6MPI - chains A and I of the 23 polymer chains in the assembly; structure by X-ray diffraction, 3.33 A resolution.

Chain A:
Molecule: 16S rRNA
Organism: Thermus thermophilus HB8
Sequence (1507 nucleotides; numbered 5 to 1544 plus 13 insertion-coded residues; 46 numbers in that range are skipped by the numbering (no residue carries them; nothing is unmodelled there); the number before each row is that of its first residue; a row labelled like 190A-190L holds insertion residues (190A, then the next letters in order)):
     5 UGGAGAGUUU GAUCCUGGCU CAGGGUGAAC GCUGGCGGCG UGCCUAAGAC AUGCAAGUCG
    65 UGCGGG
    73 CCGCGGGGUU UU
    88 ACUCCG
    95 UGGUC
   101 AGCGGCGGAC GGGUGAGUAA CGCGUGGGU
  129A G
   130 ACCUACCCGG AAGAGGGGGA CAACCCGGGG AAACUCGGGC UAAUCCCCCA UGUGGACCCG
   190 C
190A-190L CCCUUGGGGUGU
   191 GUCCAAAGGG CUUU
   216 GCCCGCUUCC GGAUGGGCCC GCGUCCCAUC AGCUAGUUGG UGGGGUAAUG GCCCACCAAG
   276 GCGACGACGG GUAGCCGGUC UGAGAGGAUG GCCGGCCACA GGGGCACUGA GACACGGGCC
   336 CCACUCCUAC GGGAGGCAGC AGUUAGGAAU CUUCCGCAAU GGGCGCAAGC CUGACGGAGC
   396 GACGCCGCUU GGAGGAAGAA GCCCUUCGGG GUGUAAACUC CUGAA
   442 CCCGGGACGA AACCCCCGAC GA
   474 GGGGACUGAC GGUACCGGG
   494 GUAAUAGCGC CGGCCAACUC CGUGCCAGCA GCCGCGGUAA UACGGAGGGC GCGAGCGUUA
   554 CCCGGAUUCA CUGGGCGUAA AGGGCGUGUA GGCGGCCUGG GGCGUCCCAU GUGAAAGACC
   614 ACGGCUCAAC CGUGGGGGAG CGUGGGAUAC GCUCAGGCUA GACGGUGGGA GAGGGUGGUG
   674 GAAUUCCCGG AGUAGCGGUG AAAUGCGCAG AUACCGGGAG GAACGCCGAU GGCGAAGGCA
   734 GCCACCUGGU CCACCCGUGA CGCUGAGGCG CGAAAGCGUG GGGAGCAAAC CGGAUUAGAU
   794 ACCCGGGUAG UCCACGCCCU AAACGAUGCG CGCUAGGUCU CUGGGUCU
   848 CCUGGGGGCC GAAGCUAACG CGUUAAGCGC GCCGCCUGGG GAGUACGGCC GCAAGGCUGA
   908 AACUCAAAGG AAUUGACGGG GGCCCGCACA AGCGGUGGAG CAUGUGGUUU AAUUCGAAGC
   968 AACGCGAAGA ACCUUACCAG GCCUUGACAU GCUAGGAACC CGGGUGAAAG CCUGGGGUGC
  1028 CCCGGGGAGC CCUAGCACAG GUGCUGCAUG GCCGUCGUCA GCUCGUGCCG UGAGGUGUUG
  1088 GGUUAAGUCC CGCAACGAGC GCAACCCCCG CCGUUAGUUG CCAGCGGUUC GGCCGGGCAC
  1148 UCUAACGGGA CUGCCCGCGA AA
  1171 GCGGGAGGAA GGAGGGGACG ACGUCUGGUC AGCAUGGCCC UUACGGCCUG GGCGACACAC
  1231 GUGCUACAAU GCCCACUACA AAGCGAUGCC ACCCGGCAAC GGGGAGCUAA UCGCAAAAAG
  1291 GUGGGCCCAG UUCGGAUUGG GGUCUGCAAC CCGACCCCAU GAAGCCGGAA UCGCUAGUAA
  1351 UCGCGGAUCA GCAUGCCGCG GUGAAUACGU UCCCGGGCCU UGUACACACC GCCCGUCACG
  1411 CCAUGGGAGC GGGCUCUACC CGAAGUCGCC GGG
  1446 AGCCUACGGG
  1459 CAGGCGCCGA GGGUAGGGCC CGUGACUGGG GCGAAGUCGU AACAAGGUAG CUGUACCGGA
  1519 AGGUGCGGCU GGAUCA
  1539 CUUUCU
Differences from the reference sequence: insertion (1540-1544)
Ion coordination: Mg2+ site 1 near G21 (its only coordinating residue here); Mg2+ site 2 near C48 (its only coordinating residue here); Mg2+ site 3 near A53 (its only coordinating residue here); Mg2+ site 4: G61, U62, G105; Mg2+ site 5: G69, G70, U98; Mg2+ site 6: A116, G117, G289; Mg2+ site 7: C121, G124, U125, G236; Mg2+ site 8: C174, C175; Mg2+ site 9 near A195 (its only coordinating residue here); Mg2+ site 10: G299, G558, U560; Mg2+ site 11 near A315 (its only coordinating residue here); Mg2+ site 12 near G326 (its only coordinating residue here); 47 more Mg2+ sites not listed
Residues lining bound ligands: paromomycin (PAR): G1405, U1406, C1407, A1408, C1409, C1490, G1491, A1492, A1493, G1494, U1495, C1496

Chain I:
Protein: 30S ribosomal protein S9
Organism: Thermus thermophilus HB8
UniProt: P80374 (RS9_THET8); residues 1-128 here = UniProt positions 1-128
Amino-acid sequence (128 residues; numbered 1 to 128; the number before each row is that of its first residue):
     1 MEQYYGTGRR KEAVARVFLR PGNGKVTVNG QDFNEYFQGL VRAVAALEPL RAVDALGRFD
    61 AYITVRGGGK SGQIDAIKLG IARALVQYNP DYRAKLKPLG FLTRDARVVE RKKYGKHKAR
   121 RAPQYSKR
Disordered / not traced: 1
Differences from the reference sequence: conflict Arg58 (His in P80374)

Chain A / chain I interface:
Pairs across the interface (120; chain A residue first):
  G942(A) - Gln124(I)  hydrogen bond to the base
  U943(A) - Gln124(I)  sugar contact
  G966(A) - Lys127(I)  hydrogen bond to the sugar
  C967(A) - Arg128(I)  hydrogen bond to the phosphate
  A968(A) - Arg128(I)  salt bridge to the phosphate
  C970(A) - Ser126(I)  hydrogen bond to the base
  C1116(A) - Val108(I)  sugar contact
  G1117(A) - Arg104(I)  hydrogen bond to the phosphate
  G1117(A) - Ala106(I)  sugar contact
  C1118(A) - Arg9(I)  salt bridge to the phosphate
  C1118(A) - Arg83(I)  hydrogen bond to the phosphate
  C1118(A) - Arg104(I)  salt bridge to the phosphate
  C1119(A) - Arg9(I)  salt bridge to the phosphate
  C1119(A) - Arg83(I)  salt bridge to the phosphate
  G1127(A) - Arg16(I)  sugar contact
  G1127(A) - Arg66(I)  sugar contact
  C1128(A) - Arg16(I)  sugar contact
  C1128(A) - Tyr62(I)  hydrogen bond to the phosphate
  C1128(A) - Arg66(I)  salt bridge to the phosphate
  C1129(A) - Tyr62(I)  hydrogen bond to the phosphate
  A1130(A) - Gln3(I)  sugar contact
  A1130(A) - Phe18(I)  sugar contact
  A1130(A) - Arg20(I)  hydrogen bond to the phosphate
  A1130(A) - Tyr62(I)  sugar contact
  G1131(A) - Glu2(I)  phosphate contact
  G1131(A) - Gln3(I)  hydrogen bond to the phosphate
  G1131(A) - Arg20(I)  salt bridge to the phosphate
  C1147(A) - Tyr5(I)  hydrogen bond to the sugar
  C1147(A) - Arg16(I)  hydrogen bond to the base
  U1148(A) - Tyr5(I)  sugar contact
  U1148(A) - Thr7(I)  hydrogen bond to the phosphate
  U1148(A) - Val14(I)  phosphate contact
  U1148(A) - Arg16(I)  sugar contact
  C1149(A) - Arg9(I)  salt bridge to the phosphate
  C1149(A) - Val14(I)  phosphate contact
  G1177(A) - Lys97(I)  salt bridge to the phosphate
  G1178(A) - Arg93(I)  salt bridge to the phosphate
  G1178(A) - Lys97(I)  hydrogen bond to the base
  A1179(A) - Arg93(I)  salt bridge to the phosphate
  A1179(A) - Leu102(I)  sugar contact
  A1179(A) - Thr103(I)  phosphate contact
  A1179(A) - Arg104(I)  sugar contact
  A1180(A) - Thr103(I)  hydrogen bond to the phosphate
  G1186(A) - Glu110(I)  phosphate contact
  G1186(A) - Lys113(I)  hydrogen bond to the sugar
  G1186(A) - Arg120(I)  salt bridge to the phosphate
  G1187(A) - Arg111(I)  hydrogen bond to the sugar
  G1187(A) - Lys113(I)  salt bridge to the phosphate
  A1188(A) - Tyr114(I)  phosphate contact
  G1231(A) - Ser126(I)  sugar contact
  U1232(A) - Gln124(I)  hydrogen bond to the phosphate
  U1232(A) - Tyr125(I)  phosphate contact
  U1232(A) - Ser126(I)  phosphate contact
  G1233(A) - His117(I)  salt bridge to the phosphate
  G1233(A) - Pro123(I)  phosphate contact
  G1233(A) - Gln124(I)  hydrogen bond to the phosphate
  A1248(A) - Lys70(I)  hydrogen bond to the sugar
  C1249(A) - Tyr36(I)  sugar contact
  C1249(A) - Gly68(I)  hydrogen bond to the sugar
  C1249(A) - Gly69(I)  sugar contact
  C1249(A) - Lys70(I)  sugar contact
  C1249(A) - Gln73(I)  hydrogen bond to the sugar
  A1250(A) - Arg66(I)  phosphate contact
  A1250(A) - Gly67(I)  hydrogen bond to the phosphate
  A1250(A) - Gly68(I)  hydrogen bond to the sugar
  A1251(A) - Glu12(I)  sugar contact
  A1251(A) - Gly67(I)  phosphate contact
  G1290(A) - Leu40(I)  sugar contact
  G1291(A) - Gln38(I)  sugar contact
  G1291(A) - Gly39(I)  sugar contact
  G1291(A) - Leu40(I)  sugar contact
  C1342(A) - Gln124(I)  sugar contact
  C1342(A) - Tyr125(I)  phosphate contact
  G1343(A) - Arg121(I)  sugar contact
  G1343(A) - Ala122(I)  hydrogen bond to the sugar
  G1343(A) - Pro123(I)  sugar contact
  G1343(A) - Tyr125(I)  phosphate contact
  C1344(A) - Arg120(I)  sugar contact
  C1344(A) - Ala122(I)  phosphate contact
  U1345(A) - Arg120(I)  salt bridge to the phosphate
  A1346(A) - Arg120(I)  salt bridge to the phosphate
  G1347(A) - Arg10(I)  hydrogen bond to the base
  G1347(A) - Lys11(I)  base contact
  G1347(A) - Arg107(I)  salt bridge to the phosphate
  G1347(A) - Val108(I)  sugar contact
  G1347(A) - Val109(I)  sugar contact
  U1348(A) - Val109(I)  phosphate contact
  U1348(A) - Glu110(I)  hydrogen bond to the phosphate
  U1348(A) - Arg120(I)  phosphate contact
  A1349(A) - Lys118(I)  salt bridge to the phosphate
  A1349(A) - Arg120(I)  hydrogen bond to the phosphate
  A1349(A) - Arg121(I)  hydrogen bond to the phosphate
  A1350(A) - Lys118(I)  salt bridge to the phosphate
  A1350(A) - Arg121(I)  salt bridge to the phosphate
  U1351(A) - Lys118(I)  base contact
  C1366(A) - His117(I)  salt bridge to the phosphate
  C1367(A) - Lys112(I)  salt bridge to the phosphate
  C1367(A) - Tyr114(I)  phosphate contact
  C1367(A) - Gly115(I)  hydrogen bond to the phosphate
  C1367(A) - Lys116(I)  phosphate contact
  G1368(A) - Arg111(I)  salt bridge to the phosphate
  G1368(A) - Lys112(I)  salt bridge to the phosphate
  G1368(A) - Lys113(I)  phosphate contact
  G1368(A) - Tyr114(I)  hydrogen bond to the phosphate
  C1369(A) - Arg111(I)  phosphate contact
  C1369(A) - Lys112(I)  hydrogen bond to the phosphate
  G1370(A) - Glu12(I)  sugar contact
  G1370(A) - Val109(I)  base contact
  G1371(A) - Lys11(I)  salt bridge to the phosphate
  G1371(A) - Glu12(I)  phosphate contact
  G1371(A) - Gly68(I)  phosphate contact
  G1371(A) - Gly69(I)  phosphate contact
  G1371(A) - Val109(I)  phosphate contact
  U1372(A) - Lys11(I)  salt bridge to the phosphate
  U1372(A) - Gly69(I)  phosphate contact
  U1372(A) - Lys70(I)  phosphate contact
  U1372(A) - Ser71(I)  hydrogen bond to the phosphate
  U1372(A) - Gly72(I)  hydrogen bond to the phosphate
  G1373(A) - Lys11(I)  hydrogen bond to the base
  G1373(A) - Ser71(I)  hydrogen bond to the phosphate
Other interface residues (no listed pair), chain A (54 interface residues in all): G941, U1292
Other interface residues (no listed pair), chain I (55 interface residues in all): Arg42, Ala119

Summary:
54 residues of chain A face 55 of chain I across their interface; the contacts include 36 hydrogen bonds and
26 salt bridges. Among the polar pairs are G942(A)-Gln124(I), C970(A)-Ser126(I) and C1147(A)-Arg16(I). Chain A
binds paromomycin.
Here chain A is 16S rRNA and chain I is 30S ribosomal protein S9, both from Thermus thermophilus HB8. Entry
6MPI (Structure of the Thermus thermophilus 30S ribosomal subunit complexed with a 2-thiocytidine (s2C32) and
inosine (I34) ...) was determined by X-ray diffraction (same publication as 6DTI, 6MKN and 6MPF).
